PDB entry 4K9A | X-ray diffraction, 2.26 A resolution | chains A and E of the 3 polymer chains in the assembly

Chain A:
Name: Cyclic GMP-AMP synthase
Source organism: Mus musculus
Notes: EC 2.7.7.-; fragment: c-terminal domain
UniProtKB: Q8C6L5 (CGAS_MOUSE); numbering as in UniProt (aligned over 147-507)
Chain sequence (362 residues; each row starts with the number of its first residue):
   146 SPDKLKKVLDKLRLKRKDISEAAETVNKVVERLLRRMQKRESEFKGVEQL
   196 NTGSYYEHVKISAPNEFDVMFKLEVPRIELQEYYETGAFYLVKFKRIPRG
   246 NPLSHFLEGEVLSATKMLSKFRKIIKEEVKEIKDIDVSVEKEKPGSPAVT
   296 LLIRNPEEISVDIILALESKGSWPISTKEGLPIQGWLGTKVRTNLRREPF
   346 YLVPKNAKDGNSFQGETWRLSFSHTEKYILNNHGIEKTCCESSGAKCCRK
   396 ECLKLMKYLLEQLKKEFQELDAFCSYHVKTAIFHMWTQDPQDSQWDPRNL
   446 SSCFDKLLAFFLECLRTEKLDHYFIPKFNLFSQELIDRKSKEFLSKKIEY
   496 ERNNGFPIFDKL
Not modelled in the structure: 146-148, 241-244, 507
Sequence notes: expression tag (146)
Ion coordination: Zn2+: His-378, Cys-384, Cys-385, Cys-392
Residues lining bound ligands: guanosine-5'-monophosphate / adenosine monophosphate: Gly-198, Ser-199, Asp-213, Met-215, Ser-291, Pro-292, Ala-293, Asp-307, Ile-309, Val-348, Lys-350, Arg-364, Leu-365, Ser-366, Ser-368, Lys-402, Cys-419, Ser-420, Tyr-421
Swiss-Prot annotation at these positions:
  - region: Lys-372 to Lys-395 (DNA-binding)
  - motif: Leu-154 to Leu-159 (Nuclear export signal), Asp-281 to Ser-291 (Nuclear localization signal)
  - binding site (GTP): Thr-197, Asp-307, Arg-364 to Glu-371
  - binding site (ATP): Ser-199, Glu-371, Lys-402, Ser-420 to Lys-424
  - binding site (Mg(2+)): Glu-211, Asp-213, Asp-307
  - binding site (2',3'-cGAMP): Asp-213, Gly-290, Asp-307, Lys-350, Arg-364 to Ser-366
  - binding site (Zn(2+)): His-378, Cys-384, Cys-385, Cys-392
  - site: Arg-241 (Arginine-anchor), Asp-307, Ile-308 (Cleavage)
  - modified residue: Lys-156 (N6-lactoyllysine), Glu-176 (PolyADP-ribosyl glutamic acid), Ser-199 (Phosphoserine), Tyr-201 (Phosphotyrosine), Glu-272 (5-glutamyl polyglutamate), Ser-291 (Phosphoserine), Glu-302 (5-glutamyl glutamate), Lys-372 (N6-acetyllysine), Lys-382 (N6-acetyllysine), Lys-402 (N6-acetyllysine), Ser-420 (Phosphoserine), Lys-491 (N6-methyllysine)
  - lipidation (S-palmitoyl cysteine): Cys-392, Cys-393, Cys-459
  - cross-link (Glycyl lysine isopeptide (Lys-Gly)): Lys-217 (interchain with G-Cter in SUMO), Lys-271 (interchain with G-Cter in ubiquitin), Lys-335 (interchain with G-Cter in SUMO), Lys-372 (interchain with G-Cter in SUMO), Lys-382 (interchain with G-Cter in SUMO), Lys-399 (interchain with G-Cter in ubiquitin), Lys-402 (interchain with G-Cter in ubiquitin), Lys-409 (interchain with G-Cter in ubiquitin), Lys-410 (interchain with G-Cter in ubiquitin), Lys-464 (interchain with G-Cter in SUMO)
  - mutagenesis: Lys-156 (K156Q: Mimics lactylation; knockin mice show higher mortality following HSV-1 infection), Asn-172 (N172K: Induces alteration of the DNA-binding surface and leads to decreased synthesis of cyclic GMP-AMP (cGAMP); when associated with L-180), Glu-176 (E176A: Abolished poly-ADP-ribosylation by PARP1, stimulating interferon production in knockin mice), Arg-180 (R180L: Induces alteration of the DNA-binding surface and leads to decreased synthesis of cyclic GMP-AMP (cGAMP); when associated with K-182), Gly-198 (G198A: Abolishes stimulation of interferon production; when associated with A-199), Ser-199 (S199A: Abolishes stimulation of interferon production; when associated with A-199), Tyr-201 (Y201E: Phosphomimetic mutant; reduced translocation to the nucleus following treatment with etoposide), Glu-211 to Asp-213 (Abolished nucleotidyltransferase activity. Does not affect nuclear localization and tethering to chromatin), Glu-211 (E211A: Abolishes ability to promote type-I interferon production), Asp-213 (D213A: Abolishes ability to promote type-I interferon production), Lys-217 (K217R: Reduced sumoylation), Arg-222 (R222E: Impaired tethering to chromatin, leading to constitutive activation in the absence of DNA), 31 further mutagenesis entries in UniProt
What the authors report for this chain:
  - binding site for guanosine-5'-monophosphate: Tyr-421
  - mutagenesis - R158A/R161A/K395A, S165A/N172A/K372A, N196A/Y200A/K372A, E211A: abolished catalytic activity
  - mutagenesis - R158A/R161A/K395A, S165A/N172A/K372A, N196A/Y200A/K372A, G198P, E211A, D213A, D307A, E371A/K424A, K402A/S420A: abolished signaling
  - mutagenesis - R161A, S199A: unchanged catalytic activity
  - mutagenesis - R161A: unchanged signaling
  - mutagenesis - S165A/N172A/Y200A, G198A, G198A/S199A, S199A, R364A/Y421A, R364A, E371A, K402A, S420A, Y421A, K424A: decreased signaling
  - mutagenesis - S199A: decreased catalytic activity

Chain E:
Molecule: DNA-r
Sequence (17 nucleotides; row label = number of the first residue in the row):
     1 TTTCGTCTTCGGCAATT
Not modelled in the structure: 1-3

How chain A and chain E interact:
Pairs across the interface (12; chain A residue first):
  Arg-161(A) with DT8(E), hydrogen bond to the base; DT9(E), sugar contact
  Ser-165(A) with DT9(E), hydrogen bond to the phosphate; DC10(E), hydrogen bond to the phosphate
  Ala-168(A) with DG11(E), phosphate contact
  Asn-172(A) with DG11(E), hydrogen bond to the phosphate
  Asn-196(A) with DG12(E), hydrogen bond to the phosphate
  Tyr-200(A) with DC10(E), hydrogen bond to the phosphate; DG11(E), hydrogen bond to the phosphate
  Tyr-201(A) with DG11(E), phosphate contact; DG12(E), phosphate contact
  Lys-372(A) with DG12(E), salt bridge to the phosphate
Other interface residues (no listed pair), chain A (9 interface residues in all): Ile-164

In short:
9 residues of chain A face 5 of chain E across their interface, with 7 hydrogen bonds and 1 salt bridge. Polar
contacts include Arg-161(A)/DT8(E), Ser-165(A)/DT9(E) and Ser-165(A)/DC10(E). From the paper: a binding site
for guanosine-5'-monophosphate at Tyr-421(A); S165A/N172A/Y200A, G198A and G198A/S199A of chain A, among
others, reduce signaling; 21 substitutions were tested in all.
Here chain A is Cyclic GMP-AMP synthase (Mus musculus) and chain E is DNA-r. Entry 4K9A (Structure of Ternary
Complex of cGAS with dsDNA and Bound 5 -pG(2 ,5 )pA) was determined by X-ray diffraction (same publication as
4K96, 4K97, 4K98, 4K99 and 4K9B).
